Entry 5WBL (X-ray diffraction, 3.35 A resolution); this record covers chains A and T.

== Chain A ==
Molecule: Regulatory-associated protein of TOR 1
From: Arabidopsis thaliana
UniProtKB: Q93YQ1 (RTOR1_ARATH); the construct lacks a stretch of the UniProt sequence and is renumbered around it, so the offset changes along the chain: 1-865 = UniProt 1-865; 926-942 = UniProt 866-882; 943-1344 = UniProt 943-1344
Amino-acid sequence (1287 residues; row label = number of the first residue in the row; note: 60 numbers in that range are skipped by the numbering (no residue carries them; nothing is unmodelled there); numbers below 1 keep their minus sign (Ser-2 is residue -2)):
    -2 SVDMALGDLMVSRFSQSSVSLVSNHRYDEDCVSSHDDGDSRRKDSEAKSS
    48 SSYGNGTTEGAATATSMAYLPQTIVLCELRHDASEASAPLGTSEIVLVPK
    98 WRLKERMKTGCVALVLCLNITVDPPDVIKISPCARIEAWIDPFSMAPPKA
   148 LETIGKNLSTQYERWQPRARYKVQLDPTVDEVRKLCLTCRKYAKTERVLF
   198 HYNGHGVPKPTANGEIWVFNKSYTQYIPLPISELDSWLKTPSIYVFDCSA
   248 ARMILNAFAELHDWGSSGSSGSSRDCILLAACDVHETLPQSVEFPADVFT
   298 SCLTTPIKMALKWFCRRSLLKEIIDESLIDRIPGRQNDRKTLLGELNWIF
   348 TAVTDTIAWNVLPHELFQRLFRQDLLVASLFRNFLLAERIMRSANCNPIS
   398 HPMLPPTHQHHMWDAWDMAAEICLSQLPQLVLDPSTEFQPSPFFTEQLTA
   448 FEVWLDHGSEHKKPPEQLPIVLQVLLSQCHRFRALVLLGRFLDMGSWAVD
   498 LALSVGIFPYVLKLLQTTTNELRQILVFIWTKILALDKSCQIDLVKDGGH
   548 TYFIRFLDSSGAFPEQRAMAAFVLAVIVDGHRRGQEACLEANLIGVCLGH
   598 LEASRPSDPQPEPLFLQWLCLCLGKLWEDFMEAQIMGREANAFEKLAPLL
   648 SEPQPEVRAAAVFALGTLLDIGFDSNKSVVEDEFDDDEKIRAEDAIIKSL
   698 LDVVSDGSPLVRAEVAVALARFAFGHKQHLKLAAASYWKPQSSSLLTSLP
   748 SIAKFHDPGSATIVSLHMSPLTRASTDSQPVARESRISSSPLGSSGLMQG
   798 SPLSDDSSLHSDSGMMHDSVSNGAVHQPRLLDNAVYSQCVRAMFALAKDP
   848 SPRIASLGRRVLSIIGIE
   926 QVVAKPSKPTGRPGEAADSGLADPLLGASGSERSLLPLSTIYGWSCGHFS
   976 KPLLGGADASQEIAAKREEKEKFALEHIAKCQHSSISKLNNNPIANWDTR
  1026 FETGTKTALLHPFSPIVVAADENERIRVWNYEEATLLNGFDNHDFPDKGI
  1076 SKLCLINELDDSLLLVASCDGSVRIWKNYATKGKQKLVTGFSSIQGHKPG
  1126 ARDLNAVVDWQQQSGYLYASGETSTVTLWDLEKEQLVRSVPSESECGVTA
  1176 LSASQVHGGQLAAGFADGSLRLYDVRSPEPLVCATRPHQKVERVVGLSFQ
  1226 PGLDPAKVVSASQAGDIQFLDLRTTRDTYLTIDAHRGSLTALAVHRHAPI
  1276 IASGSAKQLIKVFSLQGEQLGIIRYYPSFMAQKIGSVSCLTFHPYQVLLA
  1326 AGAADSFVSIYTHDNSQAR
Not modelled in the structure: -2 to 60, 125-129, 600-608, 668-679, 736-830, 926-956, 979-984, 1121-1128, 1340-1344
Sequence notes: expression tag (-2 to 0)

== Chain T ==
Molecule: Proline-rich AKT1 substrate 1
UniProtKB: Q96B36 (AKTS1_HUMAN); residues 124-139 here = UniProt positions 124-139
Amino-acid sequence (16 residues; each row starts with the number of its first residue):
   124 DNGGLFVMDEDATLQD
Not modelled in the structure: 124-125, 134-139
Curated features (UniProtKB/Swiss-Prot):
  - motif: Phe129 to Glu133 (TOS motif)
  - mutagenesis: Phe129 (F129A: Abolished association with the MTORC1 complex. Does not affect phosphorylation by MTOR)
From the paper describing this entry:
  - contacts within the chain: Leu128-Phe129 (hydrophobic contact)

== How chain A and chain T interact ==
Residue-residue contacts - 24 pairs, chain A then chain T:
  Arg103(A) - Gly126(T)
  Arg103(A) - Gly127(T)
  Arg336(A) - Val130(T)  hydrogen bond (side chain-backbone)
  Arg336(A) - Asp132(T)  salt bridge
  Thr348(A) - Phe129(T)
  Asp352(A) - Phe129(T)
  Phe368(A) - Leu128(T)
  Arg369(A) - Leu128(T)
  Arg369(A) - Phe129(T)
  Leu372(A) - Leu128(T)
  Arg379(A) - Phe129(T)
  Leu469(A) - Phe129(T)  hydrophobic
  Gln470(A) - Phe129(T)
  Leu472(A) - Met131(T)
  Leu473(A) - Phe129(T)  hydrophobic
  Leu473(A) - Val130(T)
  Leu473(A) - Met131(T)  hydrophobic
  Leu473(A) - Asp132(T)
  Arg478(A) - Met131(T)
  Pro506(A) - Gly126(T)
  Tyr507(A) - Gly127(T)  hydrogen bond (side chain-backbone)
  Tyr507(A) - Phe129(T)  hydrogen bond (side chain-backbone)
  Tyr507(A) - Met131(T)
  Lys510(A) - Met131(T)
Also at the interface, not in a pair above, chain A (18 interface residues in all): Asp371, Ala375
The authors on this interface:
  - interface residues, chain T: Met131(T)

== In short ==
Chain A and chain T form an interface of 18 and 7 residues respectively, with 3 hydrogen bonds and 1 salt
bridge. Among the polar pairs are Arg336(A)-Asp132(T), Arg336(A)-Val130(T) and Tyr507(A)-Gly127(T). Curated
annotation (UniProt) lists one mutagenesis site on chain T. From the paper: the interface residue Met131(T);
contacts within the chain involving Phe129(T) and Leu128(T).
Chain A is Regulatory-associated protein of TOR 1 (Arabidopsis thaliana) and chain T is Proline-rich AKT1
substrate 1; the structure, Crystal structure of the Arabidopsis thaliana Raptor in complex with the TOS
peptide of human PRAS40, was determined by X-ray diffraction, deposited together with 5WBJ, 5WBK, 6BCU and
6BCX.
